PDB entry 4QV9 | X-ray diffraction, 2.60 A resolution | chains B and C of the 28 polymer chains in the assembly

== Chain B ==
Molecule: Proteasome subunit alpha type-3
Source organism: Saccharomyces cerevisiae
Notes: EC 3.4.25.1
UniProt: P23638 (PSA3_YEAST); residues 0-257 here correspond to UniProt positions 1-258 (UniProt number = residue number + 1)
Sequence (258 residues; each row starts with the number of its first residue; numbering starts at 0):
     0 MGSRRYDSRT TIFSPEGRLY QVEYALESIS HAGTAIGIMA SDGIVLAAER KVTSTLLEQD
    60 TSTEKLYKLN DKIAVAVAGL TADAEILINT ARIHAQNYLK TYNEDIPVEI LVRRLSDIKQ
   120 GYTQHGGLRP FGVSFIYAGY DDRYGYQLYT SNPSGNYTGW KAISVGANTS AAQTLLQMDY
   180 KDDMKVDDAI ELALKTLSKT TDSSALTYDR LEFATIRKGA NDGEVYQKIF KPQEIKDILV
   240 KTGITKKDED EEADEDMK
Not modelled in the structure: 0, 245-257
Swiss-Prot annotation at these positions:
  - cross-link (Glycyl lysine isopeptide (Lys-Gly)): Lys99 (interchain with G-Cter in ubiquitin), Lys198 (interchain with G-Cter in ubiquitin), Lys230 (interchain with G-Cter in ubiquitin)

== Chain C ==
Molecule: Proteasome subunit alpha type-4
Source organism: Saccharomyces cerevisiae
Notes: EC 3.4.25.1
UniProt: P40303 (PSA4_YEAST); residues -1 to 252 here correspond to UniProt positions 1-254 (UniProt number = residue number + 2)
Sequence (254 residues; each row starts with the number of its first residue; numbers below 1 keep their minus sign (Met-1 is residue -1)):
    -1 MSGYDRALSI FSPDGHIFQV EYALEAVKRG TCAVGVKGKN CVVLGCERRS TLKLQDTRIT
    59 PSKVSKIDSH VVLSFSGLNA DSRILIEKAR VEAQSHRLTL EDPVTVEYLT RYVAGVQQRY
   119 TQSGGVRPFG VSTLIAGFDP RDDEPKLYQT EPSGIYSSWS AQTIGRNSKT VREFLEKNYD
   179 RKEPPATVEE CVKLTVRSLL EVVQTGAKNI EITVVKPDSD IVALSSEEIN QYVTQIEQEK
   239 QEQQEQDKKK KSNH
Not modelled in the structure: -1 to 0, 241-252
Swiss-Prot annotation at these positions:
  - modified residue: Thr58 (Phosphothreonine)

== Interface between chain B and chain C ==
Residue-residue contacts (76):
  Arg3(B) with Arg4(C)
  Asp6(B) with Tyr2(C), hydrogen bond; Arg4(C), salt bridge
  Arg8(B) with Arg4(C)
  Thr10(B) with Leu6(C); Arg125(C)
  Ile11(B) with Leu6(C), hydrophobic; Gln17(C)
  Phe12(B) with Gln17(C), hydrogen bond (backbone-side chain); Tyr20(C), hydrophobic; Ala21(C), hydrophobic; Ala24(C), hydrophobic; Leu76(C), hydrophobic; Arg125(C); Pro126(C); Gly128(C)
  Ser13(B) with Tyr20(C)
  Pro14(B) with Tyr20(C), hydrophobic; Glu23(C)
  Glu15(B) with Glu23(C); Arg27(C), hydrogen bond (backbone-side chain)
  Gly16(B) with Tyr20(C); Glu23(C); Ala24(C); Arg27(C)
  Arg17(B) with Arg27(C)
  Leu18(B) with Arg125(C)
  Met38(B) with Asp54(C); Arg56(C)
  Arg112(B) with Arg81(C)
  Ser115(B) with Arg81(C), hydrogen bond (backbone-side chain)
  Asp116(B) with Arg81(C), salt bridge
  Gln119(B) with Ala78(C); Asp79(C); Ile82(C)
  Thr122(B) with Arg125(C), hydrogen bond (backbone-side chain)
  Gln123(B) with Tyr118(C); Gly123(C); Val124(C); Arg125(C), hydrogen bond (backbone-backbone); Pro126(C); Phe127(C)
  His124(B) with Gly123(C); Val124(C)
  Gly125(B) with Tyr2(C); Gly123(C)
  Gly126(B) with Tyr2(C)
  Tyr143(B) with Arg56(C), hydrogen bond (backbone-side chain); Ile57(C), hydrophobic
  Tyr145(B) with Arg56(C), hydrogen bond (backbone-side chain)
  Gln146(B) with Ile57(C)
  Leu147(B) with Ile57(C)
  Tyr148(B) with Ile57(C)
  Ser153(B) with Ala78(C)
  Gly154(B) with Ala78(C); Arg81(C), hydrogen bond (backbone-side chain)
  Asn155(B) with Asn77(C); Ala78(C)
  Tyr156(B) with Pro59(C), hydrophobic; Arg81(C)
  Gly158(B) with Gln53(C); Asp54(C), hydrogen bond (backbone-backbone); Ile57(C); Thr58(C), hydrogen bond (backbone-side chain)
  Trp159(B) with Leu50(C), hydrophobic; Lys51(C); Leu52(C); Gln53(C); Asp54(C)
  Lys160(B) with Leu52(C), hydrogen bond (backbone-backbone); Gln53(C); Asp54(C)
  Ala161(B) with Leu52(C)
  Gln172(B) with Leu52(C)
  Leu175(B) with Leu52(C)
  Gln176(B) with Leu52(C)
Interface residues without a listed pair, chain B (41 interface residues in all): Glu108, Thr157, Tyr179

== Summary ==
41 residues of chain B and 31 residues of chain C are in contact, with 12 hydrogen bonds and 2 salt bridges.
Among the polar pairs are Asp6(B)-Arg4(C), Asp116(B)-Arg81(C) and Asp6(B)-Tyr2(C).
Here chain B is Proteasome subunit alpha type-3 and chain C is Proteasome subunit alpha type-4, both from
Saccharomyces cerevisiae. Entry 4QV9 (yCP beta5-C63F mutant) was determined by X-ray diffraction, deposited
together with 4QUX, 4QUY, 4QV0, 4QV1, 4QV3, 4QV4 and 42 further entries.
